3CQ8 - chains T and A of the 3 polymer chains in the assembly; structure by X-ray diffraction, 2.50 A resolution.

# Chain T
Molecule: 18-nt DNA strand
Sequence (18 nucleotides; each row starts with the number of its first residue):
     1 ACAGGTAAGCAGTCCGCG

# Chain A
Name: DNA polymerase
Source organism: Enterobacteria phage
Notes: EC 2.7.7.7; fragment: RB69 polymerase
UniProt: Q38087 (DPOL_BPR69); numbering as in UniProt (aligned over 1-903)
Chain sequence (903 residues; row label = number of the first residue in the row):
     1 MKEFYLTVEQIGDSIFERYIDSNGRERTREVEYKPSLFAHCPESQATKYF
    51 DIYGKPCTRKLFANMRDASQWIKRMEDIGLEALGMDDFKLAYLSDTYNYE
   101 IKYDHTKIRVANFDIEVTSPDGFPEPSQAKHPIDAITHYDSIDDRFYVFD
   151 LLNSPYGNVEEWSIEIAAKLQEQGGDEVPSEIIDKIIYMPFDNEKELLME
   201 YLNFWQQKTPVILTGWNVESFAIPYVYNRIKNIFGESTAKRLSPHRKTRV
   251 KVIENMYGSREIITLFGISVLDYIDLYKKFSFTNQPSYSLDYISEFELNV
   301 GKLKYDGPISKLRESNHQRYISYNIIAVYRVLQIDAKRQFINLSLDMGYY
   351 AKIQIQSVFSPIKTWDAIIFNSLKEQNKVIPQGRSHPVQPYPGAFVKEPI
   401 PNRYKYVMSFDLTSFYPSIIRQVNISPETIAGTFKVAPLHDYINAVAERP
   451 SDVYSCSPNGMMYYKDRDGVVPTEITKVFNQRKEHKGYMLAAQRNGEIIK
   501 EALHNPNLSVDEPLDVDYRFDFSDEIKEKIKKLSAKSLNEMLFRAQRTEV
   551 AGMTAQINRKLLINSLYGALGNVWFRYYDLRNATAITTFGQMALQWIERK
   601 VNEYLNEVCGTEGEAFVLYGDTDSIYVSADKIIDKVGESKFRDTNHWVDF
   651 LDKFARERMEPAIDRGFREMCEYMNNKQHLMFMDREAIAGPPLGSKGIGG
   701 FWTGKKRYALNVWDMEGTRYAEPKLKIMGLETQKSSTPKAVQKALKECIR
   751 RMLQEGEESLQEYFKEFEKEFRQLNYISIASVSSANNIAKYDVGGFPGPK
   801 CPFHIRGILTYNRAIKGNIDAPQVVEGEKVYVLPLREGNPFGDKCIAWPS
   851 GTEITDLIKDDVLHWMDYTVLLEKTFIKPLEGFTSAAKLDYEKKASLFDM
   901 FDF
Unresolved in the structure: 903
Differences from the reference sequence: engineered mutation Ala222 (Asp in Q38087), Ala327 (Asp in Q38087), Phe415 (Leu in Q38087)
Ion coordination: Ca2+ site 1 near Glu116 (its only coordinating residue here); Na+ site 1: Glu172, Glu177; Ca2+ site 2: Asp411, Leu412, Asp623 (together with dTTP); Ca2+ site 3: Asp411 (together with dTTP); Na+ site 2: Asn505, Asn507, Lys531; Na+ site 3: Gly610, Glu612; Ca2+ site 4: Glu660, Asp684; Ca2+ site 5 near Glu686 (its only coordinating residue here)
Residues lining bound ligands: dTTP (TTP): Asp411, Leu412, Thr413, Ser414, Phe415, Tyr416, Pro417, Arg482, Lys486, Lys560, Asn564, Tyr567, Thr622, Asp623
UniProt features mapped onto this chain:
  - region: Thr248 to Thr264 (Beta hairpin), Lys705 to Tyr708 (Binding of DNA in B-conformation), Leu897 to Phe903 (Interaction with the polymerase clamp)
  - binding site (Mg(2+)): Asp114, Glu116, Asp411, Leu412, Asp623
  - binding site (substrate): Ser414, Tyr416, Arg482, Lys560
  - site: Asp621 (Optimization of metal coordination by the polymerase active site), Lys706 (Optimization of metal coordination by the polymerase active site), Asp714 (Essential for viral replication)
  - mutagenesis: Leu561 (L561A: No effect on the ability to recognize damaged DNA. Increase in probability of nucleotide incorporation), Ser565 (S565G: Increased incorporation efficiency of correct dNMPs; when associated with A-567), Tyr567 (Y567A: Inserts both dCMP and dAMP opposite 8-oxoG rapidly and with equal efficiency. 100-fold increase of dAMP and dGMP when situated opposite guanidinohydantoin ...), Asp621 (D621A: Drastic decrease in the efficiency of incorporation of dGMP), Lys706 (K706A: Almost complete loss of polymerase activity), Asp714 (D714A: Complete loss of viral replication)
Reported in the primary citation:
  - mutagenesis - L415F: unchanged catalytic activity on activated DNA
  - mutagenesis - L415F: increased catalytic activity on template 8-oxoG
  - mutagenesis - L415F: increased catalytic activity on abasic site
  - mutagenesis - L415F: increased catalytic activity on 8-oxo-G bypass efficiency
  - conformationally variable residues (side-chain flip): Asp411, Ser624
  - mutagenesis - D222A/D327A: abolished catalytic activity (exonuclease activity) (citing earlier work)
  - mutagenesis - L415F: unchanged catalytic activity on TTD

# Interface between chain T and chain A
Contacting residue pairs - 43 pairs, chain T then chain A:
  DA1(T) - Trp574(A)  hydrogen bond to the phosphate
  DC2(T) - Ile362(A)  phosphate contact
  DC2(T) - Asn572(A)  phosphate contact
  DC2(T) - Trp574(A)  sugar contact
  DA3(T) - Ser360(A)  hydrogen bond to the phosphate
  DA3(T) - Pro361(A)  phosphate contact
  DA3(T) - Ile362(A)  hydrogen bond to the phosphate
  DA3(T) - Leu561(A)  base contact
  DA3(T) - Asn564(A)  base contact
  DA3(T) - Ser565(A)  hydrogen bond to the base
  DA3(T) - Gly568(A)  base contact
  DA3(T) - Asn572(A)  hydrogen bond to the phosphate
  DG4(T) - Tyr391(A)  hydrogen bond to the phosphate
  DG4(T) - Tyr567(A)  base contact
  DG4(T) - Gly568(A)  sugar contact
  DG4(T) - Gly571(A)  sugar contact
  DG4(T) - Asn572(A)  hydrogen bond to the phosphate
  DG5(T) - Tyr391(A)  sugar contact
  DG5(T) - Pro392(A)  phosphate contact
  DG5(T) - Gly393(A)  hydrogen bond to the phosphate
  DT6(T) - Pro392(A)  phosphate contact
  DT6(T) - Gly393(A)  hydrogen bond to the phosphate
  DT6(T) - Ala394(A)  sugar contact
  DT6(T) - Val396(A)  phosphate contact
  DT6(T) - Lys706(A)  base contact
  DA7(T) - Val396(A)  phosphate contact
  DA7(T) - Lys705(A)  salt bridge to the phosphate
  DA7(T) - Lys706(A)  sugar contact
  DA8(T) - Lys705(A)  sugar contact
  DA8(T) - Arg707(A)  phosphate contact
  DA8(T) - Lys734(A)  base contact
  DG9(T) - Arg707(A)  salt bridge to the phosphate
  DG9(T) - Glu731(A)  sugar contact
  DC10(T) - Lys878(A)  phosphate contact
  DA11(T) - Phe803(A)  sugar contact
  DA11(T) - Lys874(A)  salt bridge to the phosphate
  DG12(T) - Lys800(A)  hydrogen bond to the phosphate
  DG12(T) - Cys801(A)  sugar contact
  DG12(T) - Phe803(A)  phosphate contact
  DG12(T) - Arg806(A)  salt bridge to the phosphate
  DG12(T) - Lys844(A)  phosphate contact
  DT13(T) - Pro799(A)  phosphate contact
  DT13(T) - Lys800(A)  hydrogen bond to the phosphate
Interface residues without a listed pair, chain A (34 interface residues in all): Lys251, Pro390, Ala569, Gly798, Pro879

# Summary
Chain T and chain A form an interface of 13 and 34 residues respectively; the contacts include 11 hydrogen
bonds and 4 salt bridges. Among the polar pairs are DA3(T)-Ser565(A), DA1(T)-Trp574(A) and DA3(T)-Ser360(A).
Ligands of chain A: dTTP. From the paper: L415F of chain A increases catalytic activity on template 8-oxoG;
conformational variability at Asp411(A) and Ser624(A).
Here chain T is an 18-nt DNA strand and chain A is DNA polymerase (Enterobacteria phage). Entry 3CQ8 (Ternary
complex of the L415F mutant RB69 exo(-)polymerase) was determined by X-ray diffraction.
